PDB entry 9FWY | X-ray diffraction, 2.90 A resolution | chains A and B of the 4 polymer chains in the assembly

Chain A (and B):
Name: Floricaula/leafy-like transcription factor
From: Nothoceros aenigmaticus
Notes: chain B of this document is another copy of the same molecule, construct and numbering; everything in this record applies to it too
UniProtKB: W8EDT4 (W8EDT4_9EMBR); residues 182-345 here correspond to UniProt positions 239-402 (UniProt number = residue number + 57)
Chain sequence (169 residues; numbered 178 to 346; the number before each row is that of its first residue):
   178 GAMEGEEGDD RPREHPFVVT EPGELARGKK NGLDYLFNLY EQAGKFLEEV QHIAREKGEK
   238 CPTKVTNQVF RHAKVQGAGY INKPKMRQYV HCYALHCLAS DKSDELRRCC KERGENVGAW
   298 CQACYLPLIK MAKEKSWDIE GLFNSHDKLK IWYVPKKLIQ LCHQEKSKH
Disordered / not traced: 178-185, 346 (chain B: 178-187)
Sequence notes: expression tag (178-181, 346)

How chain A and chain B interact:
Residue-residue contacts (20; chain A residue first):
  Glu-233(A) with His-340(B), hydrogen bond (backbone-side chain)
  Lys-234(A) with His-340(B), hydrogen bond (backbone-side chain)
  Gly-235(A) with Ile-336(B); Gln-337(B); His-340(B)
  Glu-236(A) with Ile-336(B)
  Lys-237(A) with Glu-317(B); Val-331(B); Ile-336(B)
  Cys-238(A) with Glu-317(B), hydrogen bond (backbone-side chain)
  Glu-317(A) with Lys-237(B); Cys-238(B), hydrogen bond (side chain-backbone)
  Val-331(A) with Lys-237(B)
  Ile-336(A) with Gly-235(B); Glu-236(B); Lys-237(B)
  His-340(A) with Arg-232(B); Glu-233(B), hydrogen bond (side chain-backbone); Lys-234(B), hydrogen bond (side chain-backbone); Gly-235(B)
Other interface residues (no listed pair), chain A (14 interface residues in all): Arg-232, Tyr-330, Lys-333, Gln-337
Other interface residues (no listed pair), chain B (13 interface residues in all): Tyr-330

In short:
Chain A and chain B form an interface of 14 and 13 residues respectively, with 6 hydrogen bonds. Among the
polar pairs are Glu-233(A)/His-340(B), Lys-234(A)/His-340(B) and Cys-238(A)/Glu-317(B).
Chain A and chain B are both Floricaula/leafy-like transcription factor (Nothoceros aenigmaticus); the
structure, Structure of the Nothoceros aenigmaticus LFY DNA-binding domain bound to DNA, was determined by
X-ray diffraction.
